Entry 4OIR (X-ray diffraction, 3.10 A resolution); this record covers chains D and F of the 9 polymer chains in the assembly.

Chain D:
Protein: DNA-directed RNA polymerase subunit beta'
Organism: Thermus thermophilus
Notes: EC 2.7.7.6
UniProtKB: Q8RQE8 (RPOC_THET8); residues 1-1524 here = UniProt positions 1-1524
Chain sequence (1524 residues; each row starts with the number of its first residue):
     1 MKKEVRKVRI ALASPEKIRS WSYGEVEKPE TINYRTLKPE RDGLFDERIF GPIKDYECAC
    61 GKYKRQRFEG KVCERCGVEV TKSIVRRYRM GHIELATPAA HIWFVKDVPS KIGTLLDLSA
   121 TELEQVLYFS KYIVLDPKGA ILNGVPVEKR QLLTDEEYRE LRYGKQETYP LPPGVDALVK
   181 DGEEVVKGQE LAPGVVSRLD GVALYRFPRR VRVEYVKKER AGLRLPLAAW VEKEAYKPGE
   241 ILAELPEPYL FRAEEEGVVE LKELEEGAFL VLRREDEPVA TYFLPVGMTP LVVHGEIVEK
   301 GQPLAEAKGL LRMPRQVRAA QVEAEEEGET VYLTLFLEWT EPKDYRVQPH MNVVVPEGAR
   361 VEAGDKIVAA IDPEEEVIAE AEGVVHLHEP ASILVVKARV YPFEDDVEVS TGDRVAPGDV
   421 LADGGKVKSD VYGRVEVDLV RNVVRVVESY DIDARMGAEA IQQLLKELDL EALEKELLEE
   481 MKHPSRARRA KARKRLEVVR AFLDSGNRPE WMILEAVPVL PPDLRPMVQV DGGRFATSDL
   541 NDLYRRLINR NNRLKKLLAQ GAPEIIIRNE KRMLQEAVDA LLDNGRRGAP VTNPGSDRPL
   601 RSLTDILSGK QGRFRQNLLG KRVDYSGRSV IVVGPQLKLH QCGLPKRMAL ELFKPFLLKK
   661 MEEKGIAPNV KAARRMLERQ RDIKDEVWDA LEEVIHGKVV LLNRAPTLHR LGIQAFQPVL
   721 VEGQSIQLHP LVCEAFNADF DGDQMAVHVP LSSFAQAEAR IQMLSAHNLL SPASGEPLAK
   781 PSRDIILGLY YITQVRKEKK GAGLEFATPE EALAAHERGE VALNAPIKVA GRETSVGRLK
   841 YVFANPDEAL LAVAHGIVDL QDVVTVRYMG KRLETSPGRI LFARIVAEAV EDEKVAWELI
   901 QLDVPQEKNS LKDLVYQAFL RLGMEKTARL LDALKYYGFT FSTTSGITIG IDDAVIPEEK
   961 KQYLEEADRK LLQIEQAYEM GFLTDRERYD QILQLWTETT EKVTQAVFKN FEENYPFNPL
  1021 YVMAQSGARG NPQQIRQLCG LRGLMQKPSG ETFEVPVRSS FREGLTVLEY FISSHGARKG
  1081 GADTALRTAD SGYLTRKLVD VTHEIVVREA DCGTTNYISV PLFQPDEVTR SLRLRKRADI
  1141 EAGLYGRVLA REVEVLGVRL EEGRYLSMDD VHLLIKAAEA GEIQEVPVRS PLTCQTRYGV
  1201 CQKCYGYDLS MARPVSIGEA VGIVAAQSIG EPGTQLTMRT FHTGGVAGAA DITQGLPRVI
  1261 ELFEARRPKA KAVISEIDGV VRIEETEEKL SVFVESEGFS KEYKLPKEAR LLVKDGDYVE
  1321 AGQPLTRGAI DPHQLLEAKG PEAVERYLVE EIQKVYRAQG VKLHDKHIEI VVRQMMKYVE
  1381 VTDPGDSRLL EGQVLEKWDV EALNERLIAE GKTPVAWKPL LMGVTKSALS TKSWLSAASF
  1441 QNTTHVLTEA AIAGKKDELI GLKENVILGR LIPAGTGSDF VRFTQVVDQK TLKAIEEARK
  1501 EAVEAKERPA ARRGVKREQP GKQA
Not modelled in the structure: 1-2, 1239-1253, 1503-1524
Metal / ion sites: Zn2+ site 1: Cys58, Cys60, Cys73, Cys76; Mg2+ site 1: Asp739, Asp741, Asp743; Mg2+ site 2 near Lys840 (its only coordinating residue here); Mg2+ site 3 near Ile900 (its only coordinating residue here); Zn2+ site 2: Cys1112, Cys1194, Cys1201, Cys1204

Chain F:
Protein: DNA directed RNA polymerase sigma factor A
Organism: Thermus thermophilus
UniProtKB: Q5SKW1 (Q5SKW1_THET8); residue numbers follow UniProt; this construct covers 1-423
Chain sequence (443 residues; each row starts with the number of its first residue; numbers below 1 keep their minus sign (Met-19 is residue -19)):
   -19 MGSSHHHHHH SSGLVPRGSH MKKSKRKNAQ AQEAQETEVL VQEEAEELPE FPEGEPDPDL
    41 EDPDLTLEDD LLDLPEEGEG LDLEEEEEDL PIPKISTSDP VRQYLHEIGQ VPLLTLEEEV
   101 ELARKVEEGM EAIKKLSEIT GLDPDLIREV VRAKILGSAR VRHIPGLKET LDPKTVEEID
   161 QKLKSLPKEH KRYLHIAREG EAARQHLIEA NLRLVVSIAK KYTGRGLSFL DLIQEGNQGL
   221 IRAVEKFEYK RRFKFSTYAT WWIRQAINRA IADQARTIRI PVHMVETINK LSRTARQLQQ
   281 ELGREPTYEE IAEAMGPGWD AKRVEETLKI AQEPVSLETP IGDEKDSFYG DFIPDEHLPS
   341 PVDAATQSLL SEELEKALSK LSEREAMVLK LRKGLIDGRE HTLEEVGAFF GVTRERIRQI
   401 ENKALRKLKY HESRTRKLRD FLD
Not modelled in the structure: -19 to 77
Construct notes: expression tag (-19 to 0)
Metal / ion sites: Mg2+: Gly296, Trp299

Interface between chain D and chain F:
Residue-residue contacts (133):
  Glu30(D) with Arg259(F)
  Thr31(D) with Thr257(F), hydrogen bond (side chain-backbone); Ile258(F)
  Ile32(D) with Ile258(F)
  Tyr34(D) with Ile258(F), hydrophobic; Arg259(F); Ile260(F), hydrophobic; Pro261(F); Met264(F); Ile310(F)
  Ile53(D) with His337(F)
  Arg65(D) with Gly378(F), hydrogen bond (side chain-backbone)
  Arg67(D) with Asp377(F), salt bridge; Arg379(F)
  Ser83(D) with His337(F), hydrogen bond
  Ile84(D) with Leu338(F), hydrophobic
  Tyr128(D) with Gln83(F), hydrogen bond (backbone-side chain)
  Phe129(D) with Gln83(F), hydrogen bond (backbone-side chain); Glu87(F)
  Ser130(D) with Gln83(F)
  Arg206(D) with Glu101(F), salt bridge
  Phe207(D) with Glu97(F); Glu98(F); Glu101(F)
  Arg209(D) with Glu97(F), salt bridge
  Pro349(D) with Glu97(F)
  His350(D) with Val100(F); Arg232(F), hydrogen bond
  Asn352(D) with Arg104(F)
  Ile371(D) with Tyr229(F), hydrophobic; Lys230(F); Arg232(F)
  Asp372(D) with Arg232(F), salt bridge
  Ala391(D) with Glu97(F)
  Asp406(D) with Lys171(F), salt bridge
  Val407(D) with Lys171(F), hydrogen bond (backbone-side chain); His175(F)
  Glu408(D) with Lys164(F), hydrogen bond (backbone-side chain); Lys171(F), salt bridge
  Val409(D) with Lys164(F); His175(F)
  Ser410(D) with Lys164(F); Leu174(F); His175(F), hydrogen bond (side chain-backbone); Arg178(F)
  Thr411(D) with Ile135(F); Arg178(F), hydrogen bond (backbone-side chain)
  Asp413(D) with Lys164(F), salt bridge; Arg178(F), salt bridge
  Arg434(D) with Ile135(F)
  Val437(D) with His175(F)
  Leu439(D) with Arg172(F)
  Pro526(D) with Leu317(F)
  Val530(D) with Tyr329(F); Ile333(F), hydrophobic
  Gly533(D) with Lys309(F), hydrogen bond (backbone-side chain)
  Arg534(D) with Gln312(F), hydrogen bond; Glu313(F), hydrogen bond (side chain-backbone)
  Phe535(D) with Pro314(F); Val315(F), hydrogen bond (backbone-backbone)
  Ala536(D) with Val315(F); Leu317(F), hydrophobic
  Thr537(D) with Val315(F), hydrogen bond (backbone-backbone); Ser316(F); Leu317(F), hydrogen bond (backbone-backbone)
  Ser538(D) with Leu317(F); Glu318(F), hydrogen bond
  Asp539(D) with Ser316(F), hydrogen bond; Glu318(F), hydrogen bond (backbone-side chain)
  Asp542(D) with Thr257(F), hydrogen bond
  Arg545(D) with Gln254(F); Arg256(F); Thr257(F), hydrogen bond
  Asn549(D) with Gln254(F), hydrogen bond
  Arg550(D) with Ser208(F); Asp211(F), salt bridge
  Arg553(D) with Asp211(F), salt bridge; Gln214(F); Glu215(F), salt bridge; Gln218(F)
  Lys555(D) with Arg142(F), hydrogen bond (backbone-side chain)
  Lys556(D) with Gln218(F), hydrogen bond
  Leu557(D) with Gln214(F)
  Leu558(D) with Arg142(F)
  Ala559(D) with Glu129(F); Arg142(F); Ile144(F)
  Gln560(D) with Arg132(F), hydrogen bond (backbone-side chain); Arg184(F), hydrogen bond (backbone-side chain); Arg222(F), hydrogen bond
  Gly561(D) with Arg140(F); Arg184(F); Gln185(F)
  Ala562(D) with Arg140(F), hydrogen bond (backbone-side chain); Ile221(F), hydrophobic
  Pro563(D) with Gln185(F); Ile188(F), hydrophobic; Glu189(F)
  Glu564(D) with Glu189(F)
  Ile565(D) with Tyr84(F); Glu87(F); Ile88(F), hydrophobic; Glu189(F)
  Ile566(D) with Leu192(F), hydrophobic; Gln214(F); Asn217(F)
  Ile567(D) with Arg140(F)
  Arg568(D) with Glu87(F), salt bridge
  Asn569(D) with Tyr84(F); Gln214(F), hydrogen bond
  Glu570(D) with Gln214(F), hydrogen bond
  Arg572(D) with Pro80(F); Gln83(F); Glu87(F), salt bridge
  Met573(D) with Leu210(F), hydrophobic; Asp211(F); Gln214(F)
  Glu576(D) with Pro80(F)
  Arg598(D) with Ser316(F), hydrogen bond; Glu318(F)
  Arg601(D) with Glu318(F); Phe328(F)
  Gln611(D) with Lys325(F); Asp326(F)
  Asn669(D) with Asp420(F), hydrogen bond
  Lys671(D) with Thr346(F); Asp420(F), hydrogen bond (side chain-backbone); Phe421(F); Asp423(F), salt bridge
  Ala672(D) with Asp420(F)
  Arg674(D) with Val342(F); Thr346(F), hydrogen bond
  Arg675(D) with Asp420(F), salt bridge
Also at the interface, not in a pair above, chain D (82 interface residues in all): Asn33, Asp55, Gln66, Arg159, Glu375, Glu404, Gly412, Arg587, Pro594, Val670
Also at the interface, not in a pair above, chain F (85 interface residues in all): Ser78, Gln90, Val91, Leu96, Lys134, Leu166, Lys168, Ile176, Gly206, Ile213, Thr319, Pro320, Leu349, Glu380

Overview:
82 residues of chain D and 85 residues of chain F are in contact; the contacts include 34 hydrogen bonds and
15 salt bridges. Among the polar pairs are Arg67(D)-Asp377(F), Arg206(D)-Glu101(F) and Arg209(D)-Glu97(F). The
Zn2+ site 1 is built by Cys58(D), Cys60(D), Cys73(D) and Cys76(D).
Chain D is DNA-directed RNA polymerase subunit beta' and chain F is DNA directed RNA polymerase sigma factor
A, both from Thermus thermophilus; the structure, Crystal structure of Thermus thermophilus RNA polymerase
transcription initiation complex soaked with GE23077 and rifamycin SV, was determined by X-ray diffraction
together with 4MQ9, 4OIN, 4OIO, 4OIP and 4OIQ from the same study.
